4ALA - chains H and L of the 3 polymer chains in the assembly; structure by X-ray diffraction, 1.84 A resolution.

# Chain H
Name: Fab 2H12 heavy chain
Organism: Mus musculus
Notes: antibody fragment or engineered binder
Amino-acid sequence (217 residues; numbered 1 to 217; the number before each row is that of its first residue):
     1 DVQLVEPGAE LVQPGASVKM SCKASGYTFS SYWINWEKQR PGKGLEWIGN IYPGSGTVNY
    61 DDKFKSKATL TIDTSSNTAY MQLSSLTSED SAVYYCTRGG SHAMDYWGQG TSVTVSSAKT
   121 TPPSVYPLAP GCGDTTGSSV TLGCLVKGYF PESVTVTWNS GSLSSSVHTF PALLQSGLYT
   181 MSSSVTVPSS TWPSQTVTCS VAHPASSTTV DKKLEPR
Not modelled in the structure: 132-137, 164-166
Disulfide bonds: C22-C96, C144-C199

# Chain L
Name: Fab 2H12 light chain
Organism: Mus musculus
Notes: antibody fragment or engineered binder
Amino-acid sequence (212 residues; each row starts with the number of its first residue):
     1 DIVMTQSQKF MSTSVGDRVS ITCKASQNVR TSVAWYQQKP GQSPKALIYL ASNRHTGVPD
    61 RFTGSGSGTD FTLTISNVQS EDLADYFCLQ HWTYPYTFGG GTKLEIKRAD AAPTVSIFPP
   121 SSEQLTSGGA SVVCFLNNFY PKDINVKWKI DGSERQNGVL NSWTDQDSKD STYSMSSTLT
   181 LTKDEYERHN SYTCEATHKT STSPIVKSFN RN
Disulfide bonds: C23-C88, C134-C194

# Chain H / chain L interface
Residue-residue contacts (75; chain H residue first):
  W33(H) - Y94(L)
  N35(H) - Y96(L)
  E37(H) - F98(L)
  Q39(H) - Q38(L)  hydrogen bond
  L45(H) - F87(L)  hydrophobic
  L45(H) - F98(L)
  W47(H) - Y94(L)  hydrophobic
  W47(H) - P95(L)  hydrophobic
  W47(H) - Y96(L)
  W47(H) - F98(L)
  N50(H) - Y94(L)  hydrogen bond
  N59(H) - Y94(L)  hydrogen bond
  D61(H) - P95(L)
  Y95(H) - Q38(L)  hydrogen bond
  Y95(H) - Q42(L)
  Y95(H) - S43(L)
  Y95(H) - P44(L)
  S101(H) - L50(L)
  S101(H) - H91(L)
  H102(H) - Y49(L)
  H102(H) - L50(L)
  H102(H) - H91(L)
  A103(H) - Y36(L)
  A103(H) - L89(L)  hydrophobic
  A103(H) - H91(L)
  M104(H) - Y36(L)  hydrogen bond (backbone-side chain)
  M104(H) - L89(L)  hydrophobic
  M104(H) - Y96(L)  hydrophobic
  M104(H) - F98(L)  hydrophobic
  D105(H) - A46(L)
  W107(H) - Y36(L)
  W107(H) - P44(L)
  G108(H) - S43(L)  hydrogen bond (backbone-side chain)
  Q109(H) - S43(L)  hydrogen bond
  Y126(H) - S121(L)
  Y126(H) - E123(L)
  Y126(H) - Q124(L)
  Y126(H) - S127(L)
  P127(H) - S121(L)
  P127(H) - E123(L)
  L128(H) - F118(L)
  L128(H) - V133(L)  hydrophobic
  L128(H) - F135(L)  hydrophobic
  A129(H) - F118(L)
  A129(H) - P119(L)
  P130(H) - F118(L)
  G131(H) - P119(L)
  T141(H) - S116(L)
  T141(H) - F118(L)
  L145(H) - S131(L)
  K147(H) - Q124(L)
  H168(H) - N137(L)
  H168(H) - N138(L)  hydrogen bond
  H168(H) - S174(L)  hydrogen bond
  T169(H) - T164(L)
  F170(H) - F135(L)  hydrophobic
  F170(H) - N137(L)
  F170(H) - S162(L)
  F170(H) - T164(L)
  F170(H) - S174(L)
  F170(H) - M175(L)
  F170(H) - S176(L)
  P171(H) - S162(L)  hydrogen bond (backbone-side chain)
  P171(H) - W163(L)
  L173(H) - L160(L)  hydrophobic
  L173(H) - N161(L)
  L173(H) - S162(L)
  Q175(H) - L160(L)
  Q175(H) - T180(L)  hydrogen bond
  S182(H) - F135(L)
  S182(H) - S176(L)  hydrogen bond
  S183(H) - F135(L)
  S184(H) - F135(L)
  S184(H) - N137(L)  hydrogen bond
  K212(H) - E123(L)  salt bridge
Also at the interface, not in a pair above, chain H (43 interface residues in all): E46, K63, G110, L142, G143, L174
Also at the interface, not in a pair above, chain L (39 interface residues in all): D1, A34, H55

# Summary
The interface between chain H and chain L involves 43 residues on one side and 39 on the other, with 13
hydrogen bonds and 1 salt bridge. Among the polar pairs are K212(H)-E123(L), Q39(H)-Q38(L) and N50(H)-Y94(L).
Here chain H is Fab 2H12 heavy chain and chain L is Fab 2H12 light chain, both from Mus musculus. Entry 4ALA
(Structure of Dengue virus DIII in complex with Fab 2H12) was determined by X-ray diffraction, deposited
together with 4AL8 and 4AM0.
